Entry 7O73 (electron microscopy, 3.40 A resolution); this record covers chains 0 and 1 of the 30 polymer chains in the assembly.

== Chain 0 ==
Name: General transcription and DNA repair factor IIH helicase subunit XPD
Organism: Saccharomyces cerevisiae (strain ATCC 204508 / S288c)
Notes: EC 3.6.4.12
Reference sequence: P06839 (RAD3_YEAST); residue numbers follow UniProt; this construct covers 1-778
Chain sequence (778 residues; row label = number of the first residue in the row):
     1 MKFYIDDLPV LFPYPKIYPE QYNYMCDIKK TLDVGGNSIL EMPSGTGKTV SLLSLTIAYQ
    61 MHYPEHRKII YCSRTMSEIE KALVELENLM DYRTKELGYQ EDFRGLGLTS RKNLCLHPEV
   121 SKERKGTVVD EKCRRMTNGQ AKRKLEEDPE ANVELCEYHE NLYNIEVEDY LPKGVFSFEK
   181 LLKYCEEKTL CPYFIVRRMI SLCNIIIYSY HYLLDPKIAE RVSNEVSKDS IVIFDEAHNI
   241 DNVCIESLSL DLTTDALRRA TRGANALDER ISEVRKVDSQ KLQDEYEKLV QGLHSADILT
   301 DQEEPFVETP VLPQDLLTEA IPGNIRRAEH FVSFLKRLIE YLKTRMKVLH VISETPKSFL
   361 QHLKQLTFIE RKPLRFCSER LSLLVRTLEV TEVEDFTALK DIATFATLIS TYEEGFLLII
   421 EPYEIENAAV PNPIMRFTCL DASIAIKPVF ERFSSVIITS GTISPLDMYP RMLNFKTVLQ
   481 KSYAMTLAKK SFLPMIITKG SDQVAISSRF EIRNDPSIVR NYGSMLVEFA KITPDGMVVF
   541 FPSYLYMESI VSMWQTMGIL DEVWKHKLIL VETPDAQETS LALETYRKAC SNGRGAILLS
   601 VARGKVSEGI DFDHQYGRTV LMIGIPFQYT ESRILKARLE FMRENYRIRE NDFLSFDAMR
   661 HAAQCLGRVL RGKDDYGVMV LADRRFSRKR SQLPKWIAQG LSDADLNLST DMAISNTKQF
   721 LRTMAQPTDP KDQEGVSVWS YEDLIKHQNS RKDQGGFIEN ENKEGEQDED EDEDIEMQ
Not modelled in the structure: 753-778
Metal / ion sites: 4Fe-4S cluster Fe: Cys115, Cys133, Cys156, Cys191
Residues lining bound ligands: 4Fe-4S cluster (SF4): Arg111, Cys115, Leu116, His117, Val120, Cys133, Met136, Thr137, Cys156, Tyr158, His159, Cys191, Tyr193, Phe194
Curated features (UniProtKB/Swiss-Prot):
  - motif: Asp235 to His238 (DEAH box)
  - binding site (ATP): Met42 to Thr49
  - binding site ([4Fe-4S] cluster): Cys115, Cys133, Cys156, Cys191

== Chain 1 ==
Name: General transcription and DNA repair factor IIH subunit TFB1
Organism: Saccharomyces cerevisiae (strain ATCC 204508 / S288c)
Reference sequence: P32776 (TFB1_YEAST); numbering as in UniProt (aligned over 1-642)
Chain sequence (645 residues; each row starts with the number of its first residue; numbers below 1 keep their minus sign (Gly-2 is residue -2)):
    -2 GGSMSHSGAA IFEKVSGIIA INEDVSPAEL TWRSTDGDKV HTVVLSTIDK LQATPASSEK
    58 MMLRLIGKVD ESKKRKDNEG NEVVPKPQRH MFSFNNRTVM DNIKMTLQQI ISRYKDADIY
   118 EEKRRREESA QHTETPMSSS SVTAGTPTPH LDTPQLNNGA PLINTAKLDD SLSKEKLLTN
   178 LKLQQSLLKG NKVLMKVFQE TVINAGLPPS EFWSTRIPLL RAFALSTSQK VGPYNVLSTI
   238 KPVASSENKV NVNLSREKIL NIFENYPIVK KAYTDNVPKN FKEPEFWARF FSSKLFRKLR
   298 GEKIMQNDRG DVIIDRYLTL DQEFDRKDDD MLLHPVKKII DLDGNIQDDP VVRGNRPDFT
   358 MQPGVDINGN SDGTVDILKG MNRLSEKMIM ALKNEYSRTN LQNKSNITND EEDEDNDERN
   418 ELKIDDLNES YKTNYAIIHL KRNAHEKTTD NDAKSSADSI KNADLKVSNQ QMLQQLSLVM
   478 DNLINKLDLN QVVPNNEVSN KINKRVITAI KINAKQAKHN NVNSALGSFV DNTSQANELE
   538 VKSTLPIDLL ESCRMLHTTC CEFLKHFYIH FQSGEQKQAS TVKKLYNHLK DCIEKLNELF
   598 QDVLNGDGES MSNTCTAYLK PVLNSITLAT HKYDEYFNEY NNNSN
Not modelled in the structure: -2 to 0, 67-82, 122-166, 241-244, 394-412, 447-461, 518-535, 640-642
Sequence notes: expression tag (-2 to 0)
Curated features (UniProtKB/Swiss-Prot):
  - modified residue: Thr150 (Phosphothreonine)

== Interface between chain 0 and chain 1 ==
Pairs across the interface (140; chain 0 residue first):
  Tyr14(0) - Lys420(1)
  Tyr14(0) - Ile421(1)
  Tyr14(0) - Leu424(1)  hydrophobic
  Tyr14(0) - Asn425(1)
  Pro15(0) - Leu424(1)
  Pro15(0) - Glu426(1)
  Lys16(0) - Leu424(1)
  Lys16(0) - Asn425(1)
  Tyr18(0) - Asp423(1)  hydrogen bond
  Tyr18(0) - Leu424(1)
  Thr75(0) - Asn342(1)
  Met76(0) - Lys335(1)
  Met76(0) - Asp338(1)
  Met76(0) - Gly341(1)
  Met76(0) - Asn342(1)
  Met76(0) - Asp345(1)
  Ser77(0) - Ile336(1)
  Ser77(0) - Asn342(1)  hydrogen bond (backbone-side chain)
  Glu80(0) - Lys335(1)
  Glu80(0) - Ile336(1)
  Lys81(0) - Leu419(1)
  Val84(0) - Arg416(1)
  Val84(0) - Leu419(1)  hydrophobic
  Glu85(0) - Leu419(1)
  Asn88(0) - Lys420(1)  hydrogen bond
  Thr109(0) - Asp345(1)  hydrogen bond
  Ser110(0) - Gln344(1)  hydrogen bond (side chain-backbone)
  Ser110(0) - Asp345(1)
  Ser110(0) - Pro347(1)
  Asn113(0) - Gly341(1)
  Asn113(0) - Gln344(1)
  Asn113(0) - Asp345(1)
  Arg124(0) - Asp340(1)  salt bridge
  Gly126(0) - Gln344(1)  hydrogen bond (backbone-side chain)
  Gly126(0) - Pro347(1)
  Thr127(0) - Pro347(1)
  Asp130(0) - Pro347(1)
  Glu179(0) - Glu415(1)
  Ser209(0) - Asp345(1)  hydrogen bond
  His211(0) - Asp346(1)
  His211(0) - Val349(1)
  Tyr212(0) - Asp345(1)  hydrogen bond (side chain-backbone)
  Asp215(0) - Asp346(1)
  Lys217(0) - Val348(1)
  Lys217(0) - Arg350(1)
  Glu246(0) - Arg350(1)
  Ser249(0) - Arg350(1)
  Ser249(0) - Gly351(1)
  Ser249(0) - Asn352(1)
  Leu250(0) - Arg350(1)
  Leu250(0) - Asn352(1)
  Asp251(0) - Arg350(1)  salt bridge
  Asp251(0) - Gly351(1)
  Asp251(0) - Arg353(1)
  Thr253(0) - Arg353(1)
  Glu308(0) - Val348(1)
  Asp401(0) - Arg350(1)  salt bridge
  Glu424(0) - Arg353(1)  salt bridge
  Ile425(0) - Phe356(1)  hydrophobic
  Asn427(0) - Val362(1)  hydrogen bond (side chain-backbone)
  Asn427(0) - Asp363(1)  hydrogen bond (side chain-backbone)
  Asn427(0) - Ile364(1)
  Ala428(0) - Ile364(1)
  Ala429(0) - Ile364(1)  hydrogen bond (backbone-backbone)
  Ile434(0) - Arg353(1)
  Arg436(0) - Asn352(1)
  Arg436(0) - Arg353(1)
  Phe437(0) - Asn352(1)
  Thr438(0) - Asn352(1)
  Phe510(0) - Phe356(1)  hydrophobic
  Phe510(0) - Thr357(1)
  Ser543(0) - Thr357(1)
  Tyr544(0) - Thr357(1)  hydrogen bond (backbone-backbone)
  Tyr544(0) - Val372(1)
  Tyr544(0) - Leu375(1)
  Leu545(0) - Phe356(1)  hydrophobic
  Leu545(0) - Thr357(1)  hydrogen bond (backbone-backbone)
  Leu545(0) - Gly361(1)
  Glu548(0) - Pro360(1)
  Glu548(0) - Gly361(1)  hydrogen bond (side chain-backbone)
  Glu548(0) - Asp369(1)
  Glu548(0) - Thr371(1)
  Glu548(0) - Val372(1)
  Val551(0) - Leu375(1)  hydrophobic
  Ser552(0) - Thr371(1)  hydrogen bond
  Gln555(0) - Arg297(1)
  Gln555(0) - Gly298(1)
  Gln555(0) - Glu299(1)
  Leu560(0) - Met378(1)  hydrophobic
  Asp561(0) - Ser235(1)
  Asp561(0) - Arg297(1)  salt bridge
  Trp564(0) - Asn232(1)
  Trp564(0) - Met378(1)
  Leu568(0) - Met385(1)  hydrophobic
  Leu568(0) - Ile386(1)  hydrophobic
  Ile569(0) - Met378(1)  hydrophobic
  Ile569(0) - Ser382(1)
  Leu570(0) - Asn379(1)
  Leu570(0) - Ser382(1)
  Val571(0) - Leu375(1)  hydrophobic
  Val571(0) - Asn379(1)  hydrogen bond (backbone-side chain)
  Thr573(0) - Lys376(1)
  Thr573(0) - Asn379(1)
  Ala576(0) - Asp340(1)
  Ala576(0) - Ile343(1)  hydrophobic
  Gln577(0) - Asp340(1)
  Glu578(0) - Lys376(1)  salt bridge
  Thr579(0) - Leu339(1)
  Ser580(0) - Ile337(1)
  Ser580(0) - Asp338(1)
  Ser580(0) - Leu339(1)  hydrogen bond (side chain-backbone)
  Ser580(0) - Asp340(1)
  Leu581(0) - Leu329(1)
  Leu581(0) - Glu383(1)
  Ala582(0) - Asn379(1)
  Leu583(0) - Leu339(1)  hydrophobic
  Glu584(0) - His331(1)  salt bridge
  Glu584(0) - Val333(1)
  Thr585(0) - Ser382(1)
  Thr585(0) - Glu383(1)
  Thr585(0) - Ile386(1)
  Arg587(0) - Ile337(1)
  Lys588(0) - Ile386(1)
  Lys588(0) - Lys390(1)
  Ala589(0) - Ile386(1)  hydrophobic
  Arg594(0) - Pro230(1)  hydrogen bond (side chain-backbone)
  Arg594(0) - Tyr231(1)
  Arg603(0) - Met358(1)
  Lys605(0) - Leu339(1)
  Ile610(0) - Ile337(1)  hydrophobic
  Ile610(0) - Leu339(1)  hydrophobic
  Gln615(0) - Glu418(1)
  Tyr616(0) - Glu418(1)
  Tyr629(0) - Asp355(1)
  Tyr629(0) - Phe356(1)  hydrophobic
  Tyr629(0) - Thr357(1)
  Ser632(0) - Asp355(1)  hydrogen bond
  Ile634(0) - Asn352(1)
  Arg671(0) - Leu419(1)
  Asp674(0) - Asp423(1)
Other interface residues (no listed pair), chain 0 (97 interface residues in all): Ile17, Gln21, Ile79, Asp91, Lys112, Lys125, Ile218, Glu426, Pro574, Asn592, Val601, Asp613, Gly672, Lys673, Gln733, Val738
Other interface residues (no listed pair), chain 1 (65 interface residues in all): Leu330, Lys334, Gln359, Ile374, Leu389

== Overview ==
Chain 0 and chain 1 form an interface of 97 and 65 residues respectively; the contacts include 19 hydrogen
bonds and 7 salt bridges. Polar contacts include Arg124(0)-Asp340(1), Asp251(0)-Arg350(1) and
Asp401(0)-Arg350(1). Bound to chain 0: 4Fe-4S cluster.
Here chain 0 is General transcription and DNA repair factor IIH helicase subunit XPD and chain 1 is General
transcription and DNA repair factor IIH subunit TFB1, both from Saccharomyces cerevisiae (strain ATCC 204508 /
S288c). Entry 7O73 (Yeast RNA polymerase II transcription pre-initiation complex with closed distorted
promoter DNA) was determined by electron microscopy (same publication as 7O4I, 7O4J, 7O4K, 7O4L, 7O72 and
7O75).
